PDB entry 3RKO | X-ray diffraction, 3.00 A resolution | chains L and K of the 6 polymer chains in the assembly

# Chain L
Protein: NADH-quinone oxidoreductase subunit L
From: Escherichia coli
Notes: EC 1.6.5.3
UniProt: C6E9S4 (C6E9S4_ECOBD); numbering as in UniProt (aligned over 1-613)
Amino-acid sequence (613 residues; row label = number of the first residue in the row):
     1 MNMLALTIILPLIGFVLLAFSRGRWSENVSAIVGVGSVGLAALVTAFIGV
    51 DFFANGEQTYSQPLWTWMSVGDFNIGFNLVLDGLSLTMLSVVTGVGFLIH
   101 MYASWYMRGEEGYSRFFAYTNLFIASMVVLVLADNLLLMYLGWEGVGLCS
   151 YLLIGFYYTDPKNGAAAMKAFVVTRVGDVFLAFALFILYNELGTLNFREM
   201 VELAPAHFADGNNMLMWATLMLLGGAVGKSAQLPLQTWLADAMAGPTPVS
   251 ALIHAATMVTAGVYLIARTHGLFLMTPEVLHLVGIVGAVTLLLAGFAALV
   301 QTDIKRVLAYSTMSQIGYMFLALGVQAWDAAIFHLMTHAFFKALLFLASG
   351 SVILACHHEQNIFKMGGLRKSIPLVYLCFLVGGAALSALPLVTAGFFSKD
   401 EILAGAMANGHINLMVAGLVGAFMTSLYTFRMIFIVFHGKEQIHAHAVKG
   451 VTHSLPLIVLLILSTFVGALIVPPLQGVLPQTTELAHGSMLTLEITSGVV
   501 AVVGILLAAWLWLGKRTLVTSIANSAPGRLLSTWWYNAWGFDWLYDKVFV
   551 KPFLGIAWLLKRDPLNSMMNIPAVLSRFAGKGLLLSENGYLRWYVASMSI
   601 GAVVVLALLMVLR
Not modelled in the structure: 613
Residues lining bound ligands:
  - CA7 (7-cyclohexylheptyl 4-O-alpha-D-glucopyranosyl-beta-D-glucopyranoside): Pro161, Ala165, Met168, Val172, Phe549, Val550, Phe553, Leu554
  - eicosane (LFA), molecule 1: Leu12, Phe15, Val16, Phe20
  - eicosane (LFA), molecule 2: Ala19, Arg22, Tyr119, Leu122, Leu148
  - eicosane (LFA), molecule 3: Ser90, Val91, Gly94, Met336, Phe340, Leu463, Ile471
  - eicosane (LFA), molecule 4: Lys169, Val172, Val173, Leu235, Tyr545, Phe549, Val550

# Chain K
Protein: NADH-quinone oxidoreductase subunit K
From: Escherichia coli
Notes: EC 1.6.5.3
UniProt: C6E9S3 (C6E9S3_ECOBD); residues 1-100 here = UniProt positions 1-100
Amino-acid sequence (100 residues; each row starts with the number of its first residue):
     1 MIPLQHGLILAAILFVLGLTGLVIRRNLLFMLIGLEIMINASALAFVVAG
    51 SYWGQTDGQVMYILAISLAAAEASIGLALLLQLHRRRQNLNIDSVSEMRG

# Chain L / chain K interface
Contacting residue pairs (17):
  Leu584(L) - Gly100(K)
  Glu587(L) - Arg99(K)
  Glu587(L) - Gly100(K)  hydrogen bond (backbone-backbone)
  Asn588(L) - Ser96(K)  hydrogen bond (backbone-side chain)
  Asn588(L) - Arg99(K)
  Gly589(L) - Val95(K)
  Gly589(L) - Ser96(K)
  Gly589(L) - Met98(K)  hydrogen bond (backbone-backbone)
  Tyr590(L) - Asp93(K)
  Tyr590(L) - Ser96(K)
  Leu591(L) - Ile92(K)  hydrophobic
  Arg592(L) - Val23(K)  hydrogen bond (side chain-backbone)
  Arg592(L) - Arg25(K)
  Arg592(L) - Arg26(K)
  Arg592(L) - Asp93(K)  salt bridge
  Val595(L) - Val23(K)  hydrophobic
  Ser599(L) - Leu19(K)
Interface residues without a listed pair, chain L (10 interface residues in all): Ala596
Interface residues without a listed pair, chain K (14 interface residues in all): Leu22, Ile24, Met31

# Summary
10 residues of chain L and 14 residues of chain K are in contact; the contacts include 4 hydrogen bonds and 1
salt bridge. Polar pairs include Arg592(L)-Asp93(K), Asn588(L)-Ser96(K) and Arg592(L)-Val23(K). Chain L binds
4 copies of eicosane and compound CA7.
Chain L is NADH-quinone oxidoreductase subunit L and chain K is NADH-quinone oxidoreductase subunit K, both
from Escherichia coli; the structure, Crystal structure of the membrane domain of respiratory complex I from
E. coli at 3.0 angstrom ..., was determined by X-ray diffraction.
